1D4S - chains A and B; structure by X-ray diffraction, 2.50 A resolution.

Chain A (and B):
Molecule: Protein (HIV-1 protease)
From: Human immunodeficiency virus 1
Notes: EC 3.4.23.16; chain B of this document is another copy of the same molecule, construct and numbering; everything in this record applies to it too
UniProt: P03367 (POL_HV1BR); residues 1-99 here correspond to UniProt positions 69-167 (UniProt number = residue number + 68)
Amino-acid sequence (99 residues; row label = number of the first residue in the row):
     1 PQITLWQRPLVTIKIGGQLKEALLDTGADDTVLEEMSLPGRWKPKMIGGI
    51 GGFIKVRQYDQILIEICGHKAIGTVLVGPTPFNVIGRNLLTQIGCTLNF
Differences from the reference sequence: engineered mutation Phe82 (Val150 in P03367), Val84 (Ile152 in P03367)
Small-molecule neighbours: tipranavir (TPV; N-(3-{(1R)-1-[(6R)-4-hydroxy-2-oxo-6-phenethyl-6-propyl-5,6-dihydro-2H-pyran-3-yl]propyl}phenyl)-5-(trifluoromethyl)-2-pyridinesulfonamide): Arg8, Leu23, Asp25, Gly27, Ala28, Asp29, Asp30, Val32, Ile47, Gly48, Gly49, Ile50, Pro81, Phe82, Val84

How chain A and chain B interact:
Contacting residue pairs (100; chain A residue first):
  Pro1(A) - Leu97(B)
  Pro1(A) - Asn98(B)
  Pro1(A) - Phe99(B)  hydrogen bond (backbone-backbone)
  Gln2(A) - Thr96(B)
  Gln2(A) - Leu97(B)
  Gln2(A) - Asn98(B)
  Ile3(A) - Thr96(B)
  Ile3(A) - Leu97(B)  hydrogen bond (backbone-backbone)
  Ile3(A) - Phe99(B)  hydrophobic
  Thr4(A) - Thr96(B)
  Leu5(A) - Thr26(B)
  Leu5(A) - Arg87(B)  hydrogen bond (backbone-side chain)
  Leu5(A) - Leu90(B)  hydrophobic
  Leu5(A) - Thr91(B)
  Leu5(A) - Cys95(B)
  Trp6(A) - Arg87(B)  hydrogen bond (backbone-side chain)
  Trp6(A) - Thr91(B)
  Gln7(A) - Arg87(B)  hydrogen bond (backbone-side chain)
  Arg8(A) - Asp29(B)  salt bridge
  Arg8(A) - Arg87(B)
  Pro9(A) - Thr26(B)
  Pro9(A) - Arg87(B)
  Pro9(A) - Leu97(B)  hydrophobic
  Leu23(A) - Gly27(B)
  Leu24(A) - Thr26(B)  hydrogen bond (backbone-side chain)
  Leu24(A) - Gly27(B)
  Leu24(A) - Leu97(B)  hydrophobic
  Leu24(A) - Phe99(B)  hydrophobic
  Asp25(A) - Asp25(B)
  Asp25(A) - Thr26(B)
  Asp25(A) - Gly27(B)
  Thr26(A) - Leu5(B)
  Thr26(A) - Pro9(B)
  Thr26(A) - Leu24(B)  hydrogen bond (side chain-backbone)
  Thr26(A) - Asp25(B)
  Thr26(A) - Thr26(B)  hydrogen bond (backbone-side chain)
  Thr26(A) - Leu97(B)
  Gly27(A) - Leu23(B)
  Gly27(A) - Leu24(B)
  Gly27(A) - Asp25(B)
  Asp29(A) - Arg8(B)  salt bridge
  Gly49(A) - Pro81(B)
  Ile50(A) - Gly49(B)
  Ile50(A) - Ile50(B)  hydrogen bond (backbone-backbone)
  Ile50(A) - Gly51(B)  hydrogen bond (backbone-backbone)
  Ile50(A) - Gly52(B)
  Ile50(A) - Thr80(B)
  Ile50(A) - Pro81(B)
  Gly51(A) - Gly51(B)
  Gly51(A) - Gly52(B)
  Gly51(A) - Ile54(B)
  Gly52(A) - Gly51(B)
  Ile54(A) - Ile50(B)
  Ile54(A) - Gly51(B)
  Cys67(A) - Phe99(B)  hydrophobic
  Thr80(A) - Ile50(B)
  Pro81(A) - Gly49(B)
  Pro81(A) - Ile50(B)
  Val84(A) - Ile50(B)  hydrophobic
  Arg87(A) - Leu5(B)  hydrogen bond (side chain-backbone)
  Arg87(A) - Trp6(B)  hydrogen bond (side chain-backbone)
  Arg87(A) - Gln7(B)  hydrogen bond (side chain-backbone)
  Arg87(A) - Arg8(B)
  Arg87(A) - Pro9(B)
  Thr91(A) - Leu5(B)
  Thr91(A) - Trp6(B)
  Gln92(A) - Trp6(B)
  Ile93(A) - Phe99(B)
  Gly94(A) - Asn98(B)
  Gly94(A) - Phe99(B)
  Cys95(A) - Leu5(B)
  Cys95(A) - Leu97(B)  hydrophobic
  Cys95(A) - Asn98(B)
  Cys95(A) - Phe99(B)  hydrophobic
  Thr96(A) - Gln2(B)
  Thr96(A) - Ile3(B)
  Thr96(A) - Thr4(B)
  Thr96(A) - Thr96(B)
  Thr96(A) - Leu97(B)
  Thr96(A) - Asn98(B)  hydrogen bond (backbone-backbone)
  Leu97(A) - Pro1(B)
  Leu97(A) - Gln2(B)
  Leu97(A) - Ile3(B)  hydrogen bond (backbone-backbone)
  Leu97(A) - Leu24(B)  hydrophobic
  Leu97(A) - Cys95(B)  hydrophobic
  Leu97(A) - Thr96(B)
  Leu97(A) - Leu97(B)  hydrophobic
  Asn98(A) - Pro1(B)
  Asn98(A) - Gln2(B)  hydrogen bond
  Asn98(A) - Gly94(B)
  Asn98(A) - Cys95(B)
  Asn98(A) - Thr96(B)  hydrogen bond (backbone-backbone)
  Asn98(A) - Asn98(B)  hydrogen bond
  Phe99(A) - Pro1(B)  hydrogen bond (backbone-backbone)
  Phe99(A) - Ile3(B)  hydrophobic
  Phe99(A) - Leu24(B)  hydrophobic
  Phe99(A) - His69(B)
  Phe99(A) - Ile93(B)
  Phe99(A) - Gly94(B)
  Phe99(A) - Cys95(B)  hydrophobic
Other interface residues (no listed pair), chain A (38 interface residues in all): Gly48, His69, Phe82, Leu90
Other interface residues (no listed pair), chain B (36 interface residues in all): Ile47, Gly48, Cys67

In short:
The interface between chain A and chain B involves 38 residues on one side and 36 on the other; the contacts
include 19 hydrogen bonds and 2 salt bridges. Polar pairs include Arg8(A)-Asp29(B), Leu5(A)-Arg87(B) and
Trp6(A)-Arg87(B). Chain A binds tipranavir.
Chain A and chain B are both Protein (HIV-1 protease) (Human immunodeficiency virus 1); the structure, HIV-1
protease V82F/I84V double mutant/tipranavir complex, was determined by X-ray diffraction together with 1D4Y
from the same study.
